PDB entry 6BJV | X-ray diffraction, 2.20 A resolution | chains A and D of the 4 polymer chains in the assembly

== Chain A ==
Molecule: RNA silencing suppressor p19
Organism: Carnation Italian ringspot virus
UniProt: Q66104 (P19_CIRV); numbering as in UniProt (aligned over 1-172)
Amino-acid sequence (172 residues; numbered 1 to 172; the number before each row is that of its first residue):
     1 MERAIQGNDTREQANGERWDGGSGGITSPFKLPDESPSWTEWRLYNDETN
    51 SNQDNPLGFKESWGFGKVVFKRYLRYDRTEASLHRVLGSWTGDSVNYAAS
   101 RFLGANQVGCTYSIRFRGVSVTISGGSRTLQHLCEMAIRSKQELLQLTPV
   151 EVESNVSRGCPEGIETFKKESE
Unresolved in the structure: 1, 150-172
What the authors report for this chain:
  - binding site for the 21-nt RNA strand: Trp-39, Trp-42
  - mutagenesis - T111H (50-fold), T111S (50-fold): increased binding to miR-122 (citing earlier work)
  - mutagenesis - T111A (>5-fold): decreased binding to miR-122 duplex (citing earlier work)
  - mutagenesis - T111H, T111S: unchanged binding to the 21-nt RNA strand (citing earlier work)

== Chain D ==
Molecule: 21-nt RNA strand
Sequence (21 nucleotides; each row starts with the number of its first residue):
     1 CGUACGCGGAAUACUUCGAUU

== How chain A and chain D interact ==
Residue-residue contacts (17; chain A residue first):
  Arg-18(A) with C1(D), phosphate contact; G2(D), salt bridge to the phosphate
  Trp-19(A) with G2(D), phosphate contact
  Ser-36(A) with C1(D), sugar contact
  Pro-37(A) with C1(D), hydrogen bond to the sugar
  Trp-39(A) with C1(D), base contact
  Trp-42(A) with C1(D), stacking on the base
  Lys-60(A) with G2(D), salt bridge to the phosphate
  Tyr-73(A) with C1(D), sugar contact
  Gln-107(A) with A13(D), hydrogen bond to the sugar; C14(D), hydrogen bond to the phosphate
  Val-108(A) with A13(D), sugar contact
  Gly-109(A) with A13(D), sugar contact
  Arg-115(A) with C1(D), salt bridge to the phosphate
  Ser-124(A) with U12(D), sugar contact
  Gly-125(A) with U12(D), sugar contact
  Gly-126(A) with A13(D), sugar contact
Also at the interface, not in a pair above, chain A (17 interface residues in all): Asn-15, Ser-38
Also at the interface, not in a pair above, chain D (7 interface residues in all): U3, A11

== Summary ==
17 residues of chain A and 7 residues of chain D are in contact; the contacts include 3 hydrogen bonds, 3 salt
bridges and 1 aromatic stacking contact. Among the polar pairs are Pro-37(A)/C1(D), Gln-107(A)/A13(D) and
Gln-107(A)/C14(D). From the paper: a binding site for the 21-nt RNA strand at Trp-39(A) and Trp-42(A); T111H
and T111S of chain A increase binding to miR-122.
Here chain A is RNA silencing suppressor p19 (Carnation Italian ringspot virus) and chain D is a 21-nt RNA
strand. Entry 6BJV (CIRV p19 protein in complex with siRNA) was determined by X-ray diffraction, deposited
together with 6BJG and 6BJH.
